PDB entry 8Q6O | electron microscopy, 3.14 A resolution | chains M and Q of the 24 polymer chains in the assembly

[Chain M]
Name: DNA replication complex GINS protein PSF1
Organism: Xenopus laevis
Reference sequence: Q7ZT47 (PSF1_XENLA); numbering as in UniProt (aligned over 1-196)
Sequence (196 residues; each row starts with the number of its first residue):
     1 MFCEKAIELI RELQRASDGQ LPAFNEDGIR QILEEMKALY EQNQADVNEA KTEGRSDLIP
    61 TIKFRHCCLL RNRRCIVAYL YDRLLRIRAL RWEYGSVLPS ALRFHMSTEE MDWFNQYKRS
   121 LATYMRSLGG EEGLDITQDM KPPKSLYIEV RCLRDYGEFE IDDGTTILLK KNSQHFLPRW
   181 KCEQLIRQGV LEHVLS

[Chain Q]
Name: DNA replication complex GINS protein SLD5
Organism: Xenopus laevis
Reference sequence: Q7ZT48 (SLD5_XENLA); residue numbers follow UniProt; this construct covers 1-221
Sequence (221 residues; numbered 1 to 221; the number before each row is that of its first residue):
     1 MEDELALSDQ GSDEDEEVLT PAELINKLEE AWLNEKFAPE LLESKSEVVE CVMEQLNHME
    61 QNLHRAKPGD LKISFHHMEI ERIRYMLSSY LRSRMLKIEK FFPHILEKEK SRGEGEPPHL
   121 SPEEFAFAKE YMTNTETLLK SVALRHMPPN LQTVDLLKSV PKPNLDSFVF LRVKEEQNNI
   181 LVEPETDEQS EYAIDMEVGS QHLIRYRTIA PLVASGAVKL I
Not modelled in the structure: 1-18

[Chain M / chain Q interface]
Contacting residue pairs (55; chain M residue first):
  Leu33(M) - His146(Q)
  Leu33(M) - Met147(Q)  hydrophobic
  Met36(M) - Met147(Q)  hydrophobic
  Tyr40(M) - Pro149(Q)
  Tyr40(M) - Asn150(Q)
  His66(M) - Leu151(Q)
  Leu69(M) - Leu151(Q)  hydrophobic
  Leu70(M) - Leu151(Q)  hydrophobic
  Arg73(M) - Met147(Q)
  Arg73(M) - Leu151(Q)
  Arg73(M) - Val154(Q)
  Leu80(M) - Leu139(Q)  hydrophobic
  Leu80(M) - Val142(Q)  hydrophobic
  Leu80(M) - Ala143(Q)  hydrophobic
  Leu84(M) - Leu138(Q)  hydrophobic
  Arg88(M) - Glu99(Q)  salt bridge
  Arg88(M) - Tyr131(Q)  hydrogen bond
  Trp92(M) - Arg92(Q)
  Trp92(M) - Met95(Q)  hydrophobic
  Glu109(M) - Leu138(Q)
  Glu109(M) - Val142(Q)
  Glu110(M) - Leu138(Q)
  Trp113(M) - Tyr131(Q)  hydrophobic
  Trp113(M) - Asn134(Q)
  Trp113(M) - Thr135(Q)
  Trp113(M) - Leu138(Q)  hydrophobic
  Gln116(M) - Asn134(Q)
  Tyr117(M) - Glu99(Q)  hydrogen bond
  Tyr117(M) - Phe127(Q)  hydrophobic
  Ser120(M) - Phe127(Q)
  Ser120(M) - Glu130(Q)
  Leu121(M) - Met95(Q)  hydrophobic
  Tyr124(M) - Met95(Q)  hydrophobic
  Tyr124(M) - Glu123(Q)
  Tyr124(M) - Glu124(Q)
  Ser127(M) - Glu123(Q)
  Leu128(M) - Leu91(Q)  hydrophobic
  Gly129(M) - Met53(Q)
  Leu134(M) - Arg84(Q)
  Leu134(M) - Leu87(Q)  hydrophobic
  Leu134(M) - Ser88(Q)
  Ile136(M) - Ser88(Q)
  Ile136(M) - Leu91(Q)  hydrophobic
  Ile136(M) - Arg92(Q)  hydrogen bond (backbone-side chain)
  Gln138(M) - Arg92(Q)
  Asp139(M) - Arg84(Q)  salt bridge
  Asp139(M) - Tyr85(Q)
  Asp139(M) - Arg92(Q)
  Met140(M) - Arg92(Q)
  Lys141(M) - Tyr85(Q)
  Pro142(M) - Tyr85(Q)
  Pro143(M) - Glu81(Q)
  Pro143(M) - Arg82(Q)
  Pro143(M) - Tyr85(Q)
  Leu146(M) - Glu81(Q)
Also at the interface, not in a pair above, chain M (39 interface residues in all): Ile76, Tyr81, Gly130, Asp135, Thr137, Ser145, Arg179, Trp180
Also at the interface, not in a pair above, chain Q (36 interface residues in all): Glu50, Asn57, Ser74, His77, Met78, Phe102, Pro148, Thr153

[Overview]
39 residues of chain M face 36 of chain Q across their interface; the contacts include 3 hydrogen bonds and 2
salt bridges. Polar pairs include Arg88(M)-Glu99(Q), Asp139(M)-Arg84(Q) and Arg88(M)-Tyr131(Q).
Here chain M is DNA replication complex GINS protein PSF1 and chain Q is DNA replication complex GINS protein
SLD5, both from Xenopus laevis. Entry 8Q6O (X. laevis CMG dimer bound to dimeric DONSON - without ATPase) was
determined by electron microscopy, deposited together with 8Q6P.
